PDB entry 8BWN | X-ray diffraction, 2.57 A resolution | chains A and D of the 4 polymer chains in the assembly

[Chain A]
Protein: Growth/differentiation factor 5
Source organism: Homo sapiens
UniProt: P43026 (GDF5_HUMAN); residues 382-501 here = UniProt positions 382-501
Amino-acid sequence (121 residues; each row starts with the number of its first residue):
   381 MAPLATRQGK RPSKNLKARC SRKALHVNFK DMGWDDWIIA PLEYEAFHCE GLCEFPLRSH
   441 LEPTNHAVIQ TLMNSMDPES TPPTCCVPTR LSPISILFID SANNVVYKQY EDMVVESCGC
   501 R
Disordered / not traced: 381-396
Construct notes: initiating methionine (381)
Disulfides: Cys400-Cys466, Cys429-Cys498, Cys433-Cys500
Bound ions: Ca2+: Gly413, Asp416
UniProt features mapped onto this chain:
  - natural variant: Arg399 (R399C: In BDA1C), Cys400 (C400Y: In AMD2A), Trp414 (W414R: In SYNS2 and BDA1C), Pro436 (P436T: In AMD2B), Leu437 (deletion: In AMD2B), Arg438 (R438L: In SYNS2 and SYM1B), Ser439 (S439T: In AMD2B), His440 (H440L: In AMD2B), Leu441 (L441P: In AMD2B, SYNS2 and BDA2), Asn445 (N445K: In SYNS2; N445T: In SYNS2), Ser475 (S475N: In SYNS2), Val486 (V486M: In BDC), 1 further natural variant entry in UniProt
  - mutagenesis: Tyr490 (Y490N: Resitant to NOG inhibition)

[Chain D]
Protein: Twisted gastrulation protein homolog 1
Source organism: Homo sapiens
UniProt: Q9GZX9 (TWSG1_HUMAN); residues 26-83 here = UniProt positions 26-83
Amino-acid sequence (69 residues; each row starts with the number of its first residue):
    23 ETGCNKALCA SDVSKCLIQE LCQCRPGEGN CSCCKECMLC LGALWDECCD CVGMCNPRNY
    83 SGTLEVLFQ
Disordered / not traced: 23-24, 49-52, 79-91
Construct notes: expression tag (23-25, 84-91)
Disulfides: Cys26-Cys73, Cys31-Cys70, Cys38-Cys62, Cys44-Cys59, Cys46-Cys55, Cys53-Cys56, Cys71-Cys77
Bound ions: Ca2+: Ala65, Glu69
UniProt features mapped onto this chain:
  - glycosylation (N-linked (GlcNAc...) asparagine): Asn52, Asn81
Reported in the primary citation:
  - mutagenesis - I40A (Kd 454.4 uM): decreased binding to BMP7
  - mutagenesis - I40A: abolished binding to BMP2
  - mutagenesis - D34A: unchanged binding to Growth/differentiation factor 5 (chain A)
  - mutagenesis - I40A, I40E: abolished signaling with Growth/differentiation factor 5 (chain A)
  - mutagenesis - I40A, I40E: decreased growth in response to organoid survival

[How chain A and chain D interact]
Pairs across the interface (19):
  Glu434(A) - Lys28(D)  salt bridge
  Phe435(A) - Lys28(D)  hydrogen bond (backbone-side chain)
  Phe435(A) - Cys31(D)
  Phe435(A) - Ala32(D)  hydrophobic
  Phe435(A) - Val35(D)  hydrophobic
  Phe435(A) - Ser36(D)
  Pro436(A) - Cys73(D)
  Ser439(A) - Leu39(D)
  Ser439(A) - Cys44(D)  hydrogen bond (side chain-backbone)
  Ser439(A) - Gln45(D)
  His440(A) - Gln45(D)
  His440(A) - Arg47(D)
  Glu442(A) - Gln45(D)
  Asn445(A) - Ile40(D)
  Val448(A) - Ile40(D)  hydrophobic
  Leu452(A) - Ala32(D)
  Leu452(A) - Ser33(D)
  Leu452(A) - Ser36(D)
  Ser455(A) - Ala32(D)
Interface residues without a listed pair, chain A (12 interface residues in all): Arg438, Ile449
Interface residues without a listed pair, chain D (16 interface residues in all): Cys26, Asp72, Val74, Gly75
Interface features reported in the paper:
  - hot spots on chain D (mutagenesis) - I40A: abolished binding to Growth/differentiation factor 5 (chain A)

[Summary]
12 residues of chain A and 16 residues of chain D are in contact, with 2 hydrogen bonds and 1 salt bridge.
Polar pairs include Glu434(A)-Lys28(D), Phe435(A)-Lys28(D) and Ser439(A)-Cys44(D). The paper reports that I40A
and I40E of chain D abolish signaling with Growth/differentiation factor 5 (chain A); I40A and I40E of chain D
reduce growth in response to organoid survival.
Chain A is Growth/differentiation factor 5 and chain D is Twisted gastrulation protein homolog 1, both from
Homo sapiens; the structure, Crystal structure of human Twisted gastrulation protein homolog 1 (TWSG1) in
complex with human Growth Differentiation ..., was determined by X-ray diffraction, deposited together with
8BWA, 8BWD, 8BWI, 8BWL and 8BWM.
